7OB9 - chains B and J of the 16 polymer chains in the assembly; structure by electron microscopy, 2.70 A resolution.

# Chain B
Protein: DNA-directed RNA polymerase I subunit RPA2
Organism: Homo sapiens
Notes: EC 2.7.7.6
UniProtKB: Q9H9Y6 (RPA2_HUMAN); residue numbers follow UniProt; this construct covers 1-1135
Chain sequence (1135 residues; row label = number of the first residue in the row):
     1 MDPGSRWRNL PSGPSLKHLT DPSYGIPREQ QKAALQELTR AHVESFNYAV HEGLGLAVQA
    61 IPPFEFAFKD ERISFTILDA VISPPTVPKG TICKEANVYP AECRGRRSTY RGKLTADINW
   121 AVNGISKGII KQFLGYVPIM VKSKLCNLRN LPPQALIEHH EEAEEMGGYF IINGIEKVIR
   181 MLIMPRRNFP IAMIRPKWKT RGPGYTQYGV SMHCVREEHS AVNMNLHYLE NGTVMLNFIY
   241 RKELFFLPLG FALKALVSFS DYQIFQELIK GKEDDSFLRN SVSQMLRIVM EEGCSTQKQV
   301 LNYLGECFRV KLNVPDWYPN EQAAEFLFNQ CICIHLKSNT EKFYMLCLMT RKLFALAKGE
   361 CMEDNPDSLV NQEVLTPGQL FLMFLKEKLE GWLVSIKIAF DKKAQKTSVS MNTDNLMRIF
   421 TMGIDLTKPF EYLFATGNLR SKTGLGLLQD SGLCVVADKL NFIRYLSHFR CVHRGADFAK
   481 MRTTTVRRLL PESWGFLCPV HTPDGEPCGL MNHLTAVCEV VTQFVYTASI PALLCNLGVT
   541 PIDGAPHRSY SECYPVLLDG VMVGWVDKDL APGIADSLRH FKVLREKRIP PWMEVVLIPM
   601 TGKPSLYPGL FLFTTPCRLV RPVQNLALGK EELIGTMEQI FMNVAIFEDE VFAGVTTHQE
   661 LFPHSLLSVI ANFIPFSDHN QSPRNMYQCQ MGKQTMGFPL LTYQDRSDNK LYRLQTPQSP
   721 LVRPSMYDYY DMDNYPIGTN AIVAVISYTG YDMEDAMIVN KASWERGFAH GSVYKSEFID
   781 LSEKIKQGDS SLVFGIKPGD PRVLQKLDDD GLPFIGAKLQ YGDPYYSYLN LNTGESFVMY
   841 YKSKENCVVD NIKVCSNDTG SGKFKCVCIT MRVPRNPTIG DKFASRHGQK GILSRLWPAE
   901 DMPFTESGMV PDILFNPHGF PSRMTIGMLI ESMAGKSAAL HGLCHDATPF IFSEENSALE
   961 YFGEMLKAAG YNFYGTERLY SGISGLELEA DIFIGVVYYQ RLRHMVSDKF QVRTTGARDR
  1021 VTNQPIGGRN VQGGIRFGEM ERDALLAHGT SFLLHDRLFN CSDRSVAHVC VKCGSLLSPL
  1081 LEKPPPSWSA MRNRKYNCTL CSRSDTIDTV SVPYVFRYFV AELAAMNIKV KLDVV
Disordered / not traced: 1086-1091
UniProt features mapped onto this chain:
  - zinc finger: C1070 to C1101 (C4-type)
  - region: I194 to Y208 (Loop B), L236 to L247 (Loop A), L439 to L453 (Fork loop 1), R474 to L489 (Fork loop 2)
  - binding site (RNA): R180, D367, K890
  - binding site (Mg(2+)): D755
  - binding site (DNA): R1020, R1036
  - binding site (Zn(2+)): C1070, C1073, C1098, C1101
  - site: Y687 (Active site gating)
  - modified residue: S1051 (Phosphoserine)
  - natural variant: S682 (S682R: In TCS4; uncertain significance), R1003 (R1003C: In TCS4; R1003S: In TCS4)
Metal / ion sites: Zn2+: C1070, C1073, C1098, C1101
What the authors report for this chain:
  - binding site for the 29-nt RNA strand: R1020

# Chain J
Protein: DNA-directed RNA polymerases I, II, and III subunit RPABC5
Organism: Homo sapiens
UniProtKB: P62875 (RPAB5_HUMAN); residues 1-67 here = UniProt positions 1-67
Chain sequence (67 residues; numbered 1 to 67; the number before each row is that of its first residue):
     1 MIIPVRCFTC GKIVGNKWEA YLGLLQAEYT EGDALDALGL KRYCCRRMLL AHVDLIEKLL
    61 NYAPLEK
UniProt features mapped onto this chain:
  - binding site (Zn(2+)): C7, C10, C44, C45
Metal / ion sites: Zn2+: C7, C10, C44, C45

# Interface between chain B and chain J
Contacting residue pairs (77; chain B residue first):
  L16(B) - E31(J)
  L16(B) - L50(J)
  K17(B) - E31(J)
  L19(B) - H52(J)
  L19(B) - V53(J)  hydrophobic
  T20(B) - Y21(J)
  T20(B) - L22(J)
  T20(B) - L25(J)
  Y24(B) - V53(J)
  Y24(B) - D54(J)
  Y24(B) - K58(J)
  G25(B) - E57(J)
  G25(B) - K58(J)
  G25(B) - N61(J)  hydrogen bond (backbone-side chain)
  I157(B) - N61(J)
  I157(B) - Y62(J)
  E161(B) - Y62(J)  hydrogen bond (backbone-side chain)
  E162(B) - Y62(J)
  A163(B) - Y62(J)  hydrogen bond (backbone-side chain)
  F698(B) - L55(J)  hydrophobic
  L701(B) - L59(J)
  L701(B) - Y62(J)  hydrophobic
  T702(B) - Y62(J)
  R713(B) - M1(J)  hydrogen bond
  R713(B) - L59(J)
  Q715(B) - M1(J)
  T716(B) - P4(J)
  P717(B) - V53(J)
  Q718(B) - F8(J)
  Q718(B) - R47(J)
  Q718(B) - M48(J)
  Q718(B) - A51(J)
  S719(B) - A51(J)  hydrogen bond (backbone-backbone)
  S719(B) - V53(J)
  L721(B) - R47(J)
  L721(B) - L50(J)  hydrophobic
  L721(B) - A51(J)  hydrophobic
  D733(B) - V53(J)
  N734(B) - L55(J)
  N734(B) - K58(J)  hydrogen bond
  P736(B) - V53(J)  hydrophobic
  N740(B) - R47(J)  hydrogen bond (backbone-side chain)
  N740(B) - A51(J)
  I742(B) - T9(J)
  I742(B) - Y43(J)  hydrophobic
  I742(B) - C44(J)  hydrophobic
  I742(B) - R47(J)
  S763(B) - F8(J)  hydrogen bond (side chain-backbone)
  S763(B) - T9(J)
  R766(B) - R6(J)
  R766(B) - C7(J)  hydrogen bond (side chain-backbone)
  R766(B) - F8(J)  hydrogen bond (side chain-backbone)
  R766(B) - T9(J)  hydrogen bond (side chain-backbone)
  R766(B) - C10(J)
  R766(B) - G11(J)
  G767(B) - F8(J)
  F768(B) - F8(J)  hydrophobic
  S907(B) - R42(J)
  G908(B) - R42(J)
  M909(B) - R42(J)
  M909(B) - Y43(J)  hydrophobic
  V910(B) - T9(J)
  D912(B) - T9(J)  hydrogen bond
  D912(B) - R47(J)  salt bridge
  K936(B) - Y43(J)
  A938(B) - L50(J)
  A939(B) - Y43(J)  hydrophobic
  A939(B) - R46(J)
  L940(B) - Y43(J)  hydrophobic
  L940(B) - R46(J)  hydrogen bond (backbone-side chain)
  H941(B) - G32(J)
  G942(B) - E31(J)
  G942(B) - L50(J)
  L943(B) - L50(J)
  Y971(B) - Y43(J)
  E977(B) - Y43(J)  hydrogen bond
  V996(B) - Y43(J)  hydrophobic
Also at the interface, not in a pair above, chain B (52 interface residues in all): P22, P27, Y703, Q704, N760, A762, I994, G995
Also at the interface, not in a pair above, chain J (34 interface residues in all): I2, W18, Q26, P64

# Summary
52 residues of chain B and 34 residues of chain J are in contact, with 14 hydrogen bonds and 1 salt bridge.
Among the polar pairs are D912(B)-R47(J), G25(B)-N61(J) and E161(B)-Y62(J). The paper reports a binding site
for the 29-nt RNA strand at R1020(B).
Here chain B is DNA-directed RNA polymerase I subunit RPA2 and chain J is DNA-directed RNA polymerases I, II,
and III subunit RPABC5, both from Homo sapiens. Entry 7OB9 (Cryo-EM structure of human RNA Polymerase I in
elongation state) was determined by electron microscopy together with 7OBA and 7OBB from the same study.
